7QOH - chains E and d of the 18 polymer chains in the assembly; structure by electron microscopy, 3.32 A resolution.

# Chain E
Protein: Major capsid protein gp32
From: Bacteroides phage crAss001
UniProt: A0A385DVU6 (A0A385DVU6_9CAUD); residue numbers follow UniProt; this construct covers 1-504
Chain sequence (504 residues; numbered 1 to 504; the number before each row is that of its first residue):
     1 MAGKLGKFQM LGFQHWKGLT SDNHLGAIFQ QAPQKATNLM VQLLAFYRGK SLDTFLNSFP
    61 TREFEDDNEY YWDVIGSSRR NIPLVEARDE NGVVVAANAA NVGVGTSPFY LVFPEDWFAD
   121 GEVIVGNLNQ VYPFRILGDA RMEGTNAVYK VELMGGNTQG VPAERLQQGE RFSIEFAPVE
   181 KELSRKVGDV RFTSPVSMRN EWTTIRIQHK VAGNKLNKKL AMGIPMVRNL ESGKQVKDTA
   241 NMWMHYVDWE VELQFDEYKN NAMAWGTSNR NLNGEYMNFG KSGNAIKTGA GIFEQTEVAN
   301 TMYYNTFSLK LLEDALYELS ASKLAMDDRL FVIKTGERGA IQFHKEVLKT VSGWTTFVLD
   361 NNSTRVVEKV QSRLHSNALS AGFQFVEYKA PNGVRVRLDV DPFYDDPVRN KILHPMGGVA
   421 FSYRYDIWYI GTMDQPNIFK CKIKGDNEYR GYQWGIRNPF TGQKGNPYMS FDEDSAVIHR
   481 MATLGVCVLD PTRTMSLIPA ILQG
Unresolved in the structure: 1
Bound ions: Mg2+: Thr-296, Ala-299, Pro-491, Thr-494

# Chain d
Protein: Auxiliary capsid protein gp36
From: Bacteroides phage crAss001
UniProt: A0A385DVS7 (A0A385DVS7_9CAUD); residue numbers follow UniProt; this construct covers 1-333
Chain sequence (333 residues; numbered 1 to 333; the number before each row is that of its first residue):
     1 MVISINQVRQ LYVAKALKAN TAALTTAGDI VPKADTAKTT LYFQSMSPAG IVASDKINLK
    61 HVLYAKATPS EALAHKLVRY SVTLDADVSA TPVAGQNYIL RLAFRQYIGL SEEDQYFKYG
   121 EVIARSGMTA SDFYKKMAIS LAKNLENKTE STPLVNIYLI SAAAASTDVP VTSATKESDL
   181 TATDYNQIII EETEQPWVLG MMPQAFIPFT PQFLTITVDG EDRLWGVATV VTPTKTVPDG
   241 HLIADLEYFC MGARGDIYRG MGYPNIIKTT YLVDPGAVYD VLDIHYFYTG SNESVQKSEK
   301 TITLVAVDDG SHTAMNALIG AINTASGLTI ATL

# How chain E and chain d interact
Contacting residue pairs (32):
  Phe-8(E) with Ile-267(d), hydrophobic
  Met-10(E) with Ile-266(d); Ile-267(d), hydrophobic
  Leu-11(E) with Pro-264(d)
  Phe-29(E) with Tyr-263(d), hydrophobic; Pro-264(d), hydrophobic
  Leu-43(E) with Gly-109(d)
  Leu-44(E) with Asp-114(d)
  Ala-45(E) with Glu-113(d); Asp-114(d)
  Tyr-47(E) with Glu-113(d)
  Arg-48(E) with Glu-113(d)
  Lys-210(E) with Gln-7(d)
  Gly-223(E) with Met-261(d)
  Asp-406(E) with Glu-113(d)
  Pro-407(E) with Glu-112(d); Glu-113(d); Gln-115(d)
  Val-408(E) with Glu-112(d); Glu-113(d)
  Leu-413(E) with Thr-210(d); Gln-212(d)
  His-414(E) with Gln-212(d), hydrogen bond (backbone-side chain)
  Pro-415(E) with Leu-224(d), hydrophobic
  Met-416(E) with Arg-101(d); Thr-215(d)
  Gly-417(E) with Arg-101(d); Gln-212(d)
  Gly-418(E) with Gln-212(d)
  Phe-471(E) with Gln-296(d)
  Asp-472(E) with Glu-293(d); Ser-294(d), hydrogen bond
Other interface residues (no listed pair), chain E (26 interface residues in all): Gly-49, Ser-232, Gly-233, Ser-470
Other interface residues (no listed pair), chain d (21 interface residues in all): Phe-213, Asn-265

# Summary
26 residues of chain E face 21 of chain d across their interface, with 2 hydrogen bonds. Among the polar pairs
are His-414(E)/Gln-212(d) and Asp-472(E)/Ser-294(d). Thr-296(E), Ala-299(E), Pro-491(E) and Thr-494(E) form
the Mg2+ site.
Here chain E is Major capsid protein gp32 and chain d is Auxiliary capsid protein gp36, both from Bacteroides
phage crAss001. Entry 7QOH (Unique vertex of the phicrAss001 virion with C5 symmetry imposed) was determined
by electron microscopy together with 7QOG, 7QOI, 7QOJ, 7QOK and 7QOL from the same study.
